4KFC - chains B and Y of the 4 polymer chains in the assembly; structure by X-ray diffraction, 2.53 A resolution.

== Chain B ==
Molecule: KDP operon transcriptional regulatory protein KdpE
Source organism: Escherichia coli
UniProtKB: P21866 (KDPE_ECOLI); residue numbers follow UniProt; this construct covers 3-225
Sequence (227 residues; numbered -1 to 225; the number before each row is that of its first residue; numbers below 1 keep their minus sign (Gly-1 is residue -1)):
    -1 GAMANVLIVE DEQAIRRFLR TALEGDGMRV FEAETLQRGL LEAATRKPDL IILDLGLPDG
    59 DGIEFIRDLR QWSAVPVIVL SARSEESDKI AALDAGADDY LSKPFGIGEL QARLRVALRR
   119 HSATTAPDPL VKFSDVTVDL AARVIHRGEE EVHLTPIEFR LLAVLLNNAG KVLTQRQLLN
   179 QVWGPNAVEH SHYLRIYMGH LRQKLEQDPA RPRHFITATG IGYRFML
Disordered / not traced: -1, 121-122
Sequence notes: expression tag (-1 to 2); engineered mutation Ala216 (Glu in P21866)
UniProt features mapped onto this chain:
  - DNA-binding region: Asp126 to Leu225 (OmpR/PhoB-type)
  - modified residue: Asp52 (4-aspartylphosphate)
From the paper describing this entry:
  - mutagenesis - D52E: abolished signaling
  - mutagenesis - D52A: abolished signaling in response to co-expressing histidine kinase KdpD
  - mutagenesis - D52A: unchanged signaling in response to overexpressed
  - post-translational modification sites: Asp52 (citing earlier work)
  - mutagenesis - D66A, W70A, R141A, R158A: decreased signaling in response to K+-limiting conditions
  - mutagenesis - Q69A, E149A, R222A: increased signaling
  - mutagenesis - Q69E, Q69R: unchanged signaling
  - binding site for Promoter DNA (chain Y): His151
  - mutagenesis - D126A, H151A, K169A: decreased signaling
  - mutagenesis - E149A, R222A: unchanged binding to Promoter DNA (chain Y)

== Chain Y ==
Molecule: Promoter DNA
Sequence (30 nucleotides; numbered 1 to 30; the number before each row is that of its first residue):
     1 CATTTTTATA CTTTTTTTAC ACCCCGCCCG

== Chain B / chain Y interface ==
Pairs across the interface (13):
  His151(B) with DT14(Y), salt bridge to the phosphate
  Thr153(B) with DT14(Y), sugar contact; DT15(Y), hydrogen bond to the phosphate
  Pro154(B) with DT15(Y), phosphate contact
  Ile155(B) with DT15(Y), hydrogen bond to the phosphate; DT16(Y), phosphate contact
  Trp181(B) with DT16(Y), hydrogen bond to the phosphate
  His190(B) with DT17(Y), base contact; DT18(Y), hydrogen bond to the base
  Tyr191(B) with DT17(Y), hydrogen bond to the phosphate
  Ile194(B) with DT17(Y), base contact
  Tyr195(B) with DT15(Y), hydrogen bond to the phosphate; DT16(Y), base contact
Interface residues without a listed pair, chain B (10 interface residues in all): His188
Interface residues without a listed pair, chain Y (6 interface residues in all): DA19

== Summary ==
The interface between chain B and chain Y involves 10 residues on one side and 6 on the other, with 6 hydrogen
bonds and 1 salt bridge. Among the polar pairs are His190(B)-DT18(Y), Thr153(B)-DT15(Y) and Ile155(B)-DT15(Y).
From the paper: a binding site for Promoter DNA (chain Y) at His151(B); D66A, W70A and R141A of chain B, among
others, reduce signaling in response to K+-limiting conditions; 14 substitutions were tested in all.
Here chain B is KDP operon transcriptional regulatory protein KdpE (Escherichia coli) and chain Y is Promoter
DNA. Entry 4KFC (Crystal structure of a hyperactive mutant of response regulator KdpE complexed to its
promoter DNA) was determined by X-ray diffraction together with 4KNY and 4L85 from the same study.
